PDB entry 5IIK | X-ray diffraction, 1.98 A resolution | chains A and P of the 4 polymer chains in the assembly

Chain A:
Molecule: DNA polymerase lambda
From: Homo sapiens
Notes: EC 2.7.7.7, 4.2.99.-
UniProtKB: Q9UGP5 (DPOLL_HUMAN); residues 242-575 here = UniProt positions 242-575
Chain sequence (334 residues; numbered 242 to 575; the number before each row is that of its first residue):
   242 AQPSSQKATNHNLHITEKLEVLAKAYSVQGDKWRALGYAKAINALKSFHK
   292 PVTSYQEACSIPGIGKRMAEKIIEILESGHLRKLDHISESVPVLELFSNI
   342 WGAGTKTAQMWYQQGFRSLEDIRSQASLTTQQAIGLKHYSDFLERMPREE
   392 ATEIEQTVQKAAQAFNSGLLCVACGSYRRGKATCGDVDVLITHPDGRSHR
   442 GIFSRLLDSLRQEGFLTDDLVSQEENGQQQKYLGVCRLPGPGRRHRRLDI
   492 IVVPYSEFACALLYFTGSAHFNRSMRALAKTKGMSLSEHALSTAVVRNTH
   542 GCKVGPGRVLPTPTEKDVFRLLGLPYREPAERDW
Not modelled in the structure: 242-249
Ion coordination: Na+ site 1: Ser339, Ile341, Ala344 (shared with DA5(P) of chain P); Na+ site 2: Asp427, Asp429 (together with citric acid) (shared with DT7(P) of chain P)
What the authors report for this chain:
  - mutagenesis - R514L: decreased catalytic activity on all substrates tested
  - mutagenesis - E529A (2.2-fold): decreased catalytic activity on 8-oxo-dG:dC
  - mutagenesis - E529A: increased catalytic activity on 8-oxo-dG:dA
  - specificity-determining residues: Glu529

Chain P:
Molecule: 7-nt DNA strand
Sequence (7 nucleotides; numbered 1 to 7; the number before each row is that of its first residue):
     1 CAGTACT
Ion coordination: Na+ site 1: DA5 (shared with Ser339(A), Ile341(A), Ala344(A) of chain A); Na+ site 2: DT7 (together with citric acid) (shared with Asp427(A), Asp429(A) of chain A)

Chain A / chain P interface:
Residue-residue contacts (29; chain A residue first):
  Ile341(A) - DA5(P)  phosphate contact
  Trp342(A) - DA5(P)  hydrogen bond to the phosphate
  Trp342(A) - DC6(P)  hydrogen bond to the phosphate
  Gly343(A) - DT4(P)  phosphate contact
  Gly343(A) - DA5(P)  hydrogen bond to the phosphate
  Ala344(A) - DT4(P)  phosphate contact
  Ala344(A) - DA5(P)  phosphate contact
  Gly345(A) - DT4(P)  hydrogen bond to the phosphate
  Thr346(A) - DT4(P)  hydrogen bond to the phosphate
  Lys347(A) - DG3(P)  phosphate contact
  Lys347(A) - DT4(P)  hydrogen bond to the phosphate
  Thr348(A) - DG3(P)  phosphate contact
  Thr348(A) - DT4(P)  hydrogen bond to the phosphate
  Gly416(A) - DT7(P)  phosphate contact
  Arg420(A) - DT7(P)  phosphate contact
  Asp427(A) - DT7(P)  phosphate contact
  Asp429(A) - DC6(P)  phosphate contact
  Asp429(A) - DT7(P)  phosphate contact
  Arg488(A) - DC6(P)  salt bridge to the phosphate
  Asp490(A) - DC6(P)  sugar contact
  Asp490(A) - DT7(P)  phosphate contact
  Tyr505(A) - DC6(P)  hydrogen bond to the base
  Tyr505(A) - DT7(P)  sugar contact
  Phe506(A) - DT7(P)  sugar contact
  Thr507(A) - DT7(P)  phosphate contact
  Gly508(A) - DT7(P)  phosphate contact
  Ser509(A) - DT7(P)  sugar contact
  Ala510(A) - DT7(P)  sugar contact
  Asn513(A) - DT7(P)  hydrogen bond to the base
Interface residues without a listed pair, chain A (23 interface residues in all): Lys472, Leu474

In short:
23 residues of chain A face 5 of chain P across their interface; the contacts include 9 hydrogen bonds and 1
salt bridge. Polar pairs include Tyr505(A)-DC6(P), Asn513(A)-DT7(P) and Trp342(A)-DA5(P). The paper reports
that R514L of chain A reduces catalytic activity on all substrates tested; the specificity determinant
Glu529(A).
Here chain A is DNA polymerase lambda (Homo sapiens) and chain P is a 7-nt DNA strand. Entry 5IIK (Crystal
structure of the post-catalytic nick complex of DNA polymerase lambda with a templating 8-oxo-dG and ...) was
determined by X-ray diffraction (same publication as 5III, 5IIJ, 5IIL, 5IIM, 5IIN and 5IIO).
